8YDV - chains A and B; structure by X-ray diffraction, 2.20 A resolution.

Chain A:
Name: SARS-CoV-2 inhibiting peptide CeSPIACE
Amino-acid sequence (39 residues; row label = number of the first residue in the row):
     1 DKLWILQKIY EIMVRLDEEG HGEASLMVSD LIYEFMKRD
Reported in the primary citation:
  - self-association interface (contacts with another copy of this molecule); pairs are residue here / residue on that copy: W4-R38 (cation-pi contact)

Chain B:
Name: Spike protein S1
Source organism: Severe acute respiratory syndrome coronavirus 2
UniProt: P0DTC2 (SPIKE_SARS2); residues 333-526 here = UniProt positions 333-526
Amino-acid sequence (230 residues; numbered 333 to 562; the number before each row is that of its first residue):
   333 TNLCPFDEVF NATRFASVYA WNRKRISNCV ADYSVLYNFA PFSAFKCYGV SPTKLNDLCF
   393 TNVYADSFVI RGNEVSQIAP GQTGNIADYN YKLPDDFTGC VIAWNSNKLD SKVGGNYNYR
   453 YRLFRKSNLK PFERDISTEI YQAGNKPCNG VAGVNCYFPL QSYGFRPTYG VGHQPYRVVV
   513 LSFELLHAPA TVCGSNSENL YFQGSHHHHH HHHHHGLNDI FEAQKIEWHE
Disordered / not traced: 333, 372-373, 530-562
Cystine bridges: C336-C361, C379-C432, C391-C525, C480-C488
Construct notes: variant D339 (Gly in P0DTC2), F371 (Ser in P0DTC2), P373 (Ser in P0DTC2), A376 (Thr in P0DTC2), N405 (Asp in P0DTC2), S408 (Arg in P0DTC2), N417 (Lys in P0DTC2), K440 (Asn in P0DTC2), R452 (Leu in P0DTC2), N477 (Ser in P0DTC2), K478 (Thr in P0DTC2), A484 (Glu in P0DTC2), V486 (Phe in P0DTC2), R498 (Gln in P0DTC2), Y501 (Asn in P0DTC2), H505 (Tyr in P0DTC2); expression tag (527-562)
Swiss-Prot annotation at these positions:
  - region: N448 to Y451, Y453 to F456 (Immunodominant HLA epitope recognized by the CD8+)
  - glycosylation: N343 (N-linked (GlcNAc...) (complex) asparagine)
  - natural variant: D339 (G339D: In strain: Omicron/BA.1, Omicron/BA.2 and 4 more; this construct carries the variant), R346 (R346K: In strain: Mu/B.1.621; R346T: In strain: Omicron/BQ.1.1, Omicron/XBB.1.5 and 1 more), L368 (L368I: In strain: Omicron/XBB.1.5, Omicron/EG.5.1), F371 (S371F: In strain: Omicron/BA.2, Omicron/BA.2.12.1 and 6 more; this construct carries the variant), S375 (S375F: In strain: Omicron/BA.1, Omicron/BA.2 and 7 more), A376 (T376A: In strain: Omicron/BA.2, Omicron/BA.2.12.1 and 5 more; this construct carries the variant), N405 (D405N: In strain: Omicron/BA.2, Omicron/BA.2.12.1 and 6 more; this construct carries the variant), S408 (R408S: In strain: Omicron/BA.2, Omicron/BA.2.12.1 and 6 more; this construct carries the variant), N417 (K417N: In strain: Beta/B.1.351, Omicron/BA.1 and 8 more; this construct carries the variant), K440 (N440K: In strain: Omicron/BA.1, Omicron/BA.2 and 7 more; this construct carries the variant), K444 (K444T: In strain: Omicron/BQ.1.1), V445 (V445P: In strain: Omicron/XBB.1.5, Omicron/EG.5.1), 15 further natural variant entries in UniProt
  - mutagenesis: N343 (N343Q: Reduced viral infectivity), Y453 (Y453F: Decreased HLA binding to NF9 epitope. Increased binding affinity to human ACE2), A475 (A475V: Increased resistance to neutralizing antibodies), V483 (V483A: Increased resistance to neutralizing antibodies), F490 (F490L: Increased resistance to neutralizing antibodies and human covalescent sera neutralization), Q493 (Q493N: Reduced host ACE2-binding affinity in vitro; Q493Y: Reduced host ACE2-binding affinity in vitro), H519 (H519P: Increased resistance to human covalescent sera neutralization)
Reported in the primary citation:
  - mutagenesis - Y489F, G502A: abolished binding to ACE2
  - mutagenesis - N460K: unchanged binding to SARS-CoV-2 inhibiting peptide CeSPIACE (chain A)
  - mutagenesis - D420F, D420K: decreased binding to SARS-CoV-2 inhibiting peptide CeSPIACE (chain A)

How chain A and chain B interact:
Residue-residue contacts - 34 pairs, chain A then chain B:
  L3(A) with A475(B); G476(B); N487(B), hydrogen bond (backbone-side chain)
  L6(A) with Y489(B)
  Q7(A) with V486(B); N487(B), hydrogen bond (side chain-backbone); Y489(B), hydrogen bond
  Y10(A) with F456(B), hydrophobic; Y489(B), hydrophobic; Q493(B)
  M13(A) with L455(B), hydrophobic; Q493(B)
  D17(A) with Y449(B), hydrogen bond
  G22(A) with R498(B); Y501(B)
  E23(A) with Y501(B), hydrogen bond (backbone-side chain); G502(B), hydrogen bond (side chain-backbone); H505(B), salt bridge
  L26(A) with R403(B); Y495(B); Y501(B), hydrophobic
  S29(A) with Y453(B), hydrogen bond; L455(B)
  D30(A) with R403(B), salt bridge
  I32(A) with F456(B), hydrophobic
  Y33(A) with G416(B), hydrogen bond (side chain-backbone); N417(B); D420(B), hydrogen bond; Y421(B), hydrophobic
  M36(A) with F456(B), hydrophobic; Y473(B), hydrophobic
  K37(A) with D420(B), salt bridge; Y421(B); N460(B), hydrogen bond
Other interface residues (no listed pair), chain A (17 interface residues in all): G20, M27
Other interface residues (no listed pair), chain B (27 interface residues in all): T415, G485, F490, S494, T500
The authors on this interface:
  - pairs named by the authors: M13(A)-Q493(B)

Overview:
17 residues of chain A and 27 residues of chain B are in contact, with 10 hydrogen bonds and 3 salt bridges.
Among the polar pairs are E23(A)-H505(B), D30(A)-R403(B) and K37(A)-D420(B). The paper describes a contact
between M13(A) and Q493(B). The paper reports that Y489F and G502A of chain B abolish binding to ACE2; a
self-association interface involving W4(A); 5 substitutions were tested in all.
Here chain A is SARS-CoV-2 inhibiting peptide CeSPIACE and chain B is Spike protein S1 (Severe acute
respiratory syndrome coronavirus 2). Entry 8YDV (Crystal structure of the receptor binding domain of
SARS-CoV-2 Omicron BA.5 variant spike protein in complex ...) was determined by X-ray diffraction together
with 8YDP, 8YDQ, 8YDR, 8YDS, 8YDT, 8YDU and 4 further entries from the same study.
